Entry 3GGW (X-ray diffraction, 1.70 A resolution); this record covers chains B and E of the 3 polymer chains in the assembly.

[Chain B]
Name: Fab F22-4 heavy chain
From: Mus musculus
Notes: antibody fragment or engineered binder
Chain sequence (217 residues; numbered 1 to 217 plus 6 insertion-coded residues; 6 numbers in that range are skipped by the numbering (no residue carries them; nothing is unmodelled there); the number before each row is that of its first residue; a row labelled like 52A-52C holds insertion residues (52A, then the next letters in order)):
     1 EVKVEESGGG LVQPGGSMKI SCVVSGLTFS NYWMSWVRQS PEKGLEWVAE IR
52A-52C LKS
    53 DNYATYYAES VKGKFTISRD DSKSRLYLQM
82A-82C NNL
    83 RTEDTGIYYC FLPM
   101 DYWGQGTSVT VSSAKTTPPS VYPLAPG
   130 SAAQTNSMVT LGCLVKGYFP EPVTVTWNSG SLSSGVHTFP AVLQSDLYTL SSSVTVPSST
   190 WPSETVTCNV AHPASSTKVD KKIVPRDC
Disordered / not traced: 127, 130-135, 215-217
Cystine bridges: Cys-22/Cys-92, Cys-142/Cys-197

[Chain E]
Name: Peptide B1
Chain sequence (12 residues; each row starts with the number of its first residue):
     1 YLEDWIKYNN QK
Disordered / not traced: 12

[Interface between chain B and chain E]
Contacting residue pairs (9):
  Asn-31(B) with Tyr-8(E)
  Tyr-32(B) with Tyr-8(E)
  Trp-33(B) with Tyr-1(E); Asp-4(E); Trp-5(E), hydrophobic; Tyr-8(E), hydrogen bond (backbone-side chain)
  Arg-52(B) with Tyr-1(E); Asp-4(E), salt bridge
  Pro-95(B) with Trp-5(E)
Also at the interface, not in a pair above, chain B (7 interface residues in all): Leu-52A, Met-96

[Summary]
7 residues of chain B and 4 residues of chain E are in contact, with 1 hydrogen bond and 1 salt bridge. Among
the polar pairs are Arg-52(B)/Asp-4(E) and Trp-33(B)/Tyr-8(E).
Here chain B is Fab F22-4 heavy chain (Mus musculus) and chain E is Peptide B1. Entry 3GGW (Crystal Structure
of FAB F22-4 in complex with a Carbohydrate-mimetic peptide) was determined by X-ray diffraction.
